PDB entry 5UK4 | X-ray diffraction, 3.20 A resolution | chains R and v of the 22 polymer chains in the assembly

Chain R:
Name: Nucleoprotein
From: Vesicular stomatitis Indiana virus (strain San Juan)
UniProtKB: P03521 (NCAP_VSIVA); numbering as in UniProt (aligned over 1-422)
Chain sequence (422 residues; each row starts with the number of its first residue):
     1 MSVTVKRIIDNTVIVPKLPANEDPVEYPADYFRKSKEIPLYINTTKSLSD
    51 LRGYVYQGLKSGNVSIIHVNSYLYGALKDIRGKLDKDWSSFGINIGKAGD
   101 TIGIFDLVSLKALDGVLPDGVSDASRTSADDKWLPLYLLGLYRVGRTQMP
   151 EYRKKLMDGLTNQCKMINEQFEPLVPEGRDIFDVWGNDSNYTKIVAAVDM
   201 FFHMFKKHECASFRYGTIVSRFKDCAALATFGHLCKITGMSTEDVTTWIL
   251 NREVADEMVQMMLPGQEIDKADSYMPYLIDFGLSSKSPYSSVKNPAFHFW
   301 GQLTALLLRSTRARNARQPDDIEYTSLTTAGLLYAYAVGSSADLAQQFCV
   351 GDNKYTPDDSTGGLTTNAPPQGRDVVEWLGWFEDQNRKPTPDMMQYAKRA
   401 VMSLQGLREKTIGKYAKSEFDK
Not modelled in the structure: 1, 119-120
Reported in the primary citation:
  - mutagenesis - G75R: unchanged binding to Anti-vesicular stomatitis virus N VHH
  - mutagenesis - D374N: increased binding to Anti-vesicular stomatitis virus N VHH

Chain v:
Molecule: 45-nt RNA strand
From: Vicugna pacos
Sequence (45 nucleotides; numbered 1 to 45; the number before each row is that of its first residue):
     1 UUUUUUUUUUUUUUUUUUUUUUUUUUUUUUUUUUUUUUUUUUUUU

Interface between chain R and chain v:
Pairs across the interface - 40 pairs, chain R then chain v:
  Asp23(R) - U38(v)  phosphate contact
  Arg143(R) - U44(v)  salt bridge to the phosphate
  Arg143(R) - U45(v)  salt bridge to the phosphate
  Met149(R) - U42(v)  base contact
  Glu151(R) - U42(v)  base contact
  Tyr152(R) - U42(v)  sugar contact
  Tyr152(R) - U43(v)  sugar contact
  Tyr152(R) - U44(v)  hydrogen bond to the phosphate
  Asn162(R) - U45(v)  base contact
  Lys206(R) - U45(v)  sugar contact
  Ala211(R) - U45(v)  base contact
  Ser212(R) - U45(v)  base contact
  Arg214(R) - U45(v)  sugar contact
  Tyr215(R) - U45(v)  sugar contact
  Ile218(R) - U44(v)  base contact
  Ile218(R) - U45(v)  phosphate contact
  Val219(R) - U44(v)  base contact
  Asp224(R) - U38(v)  sugar contact
  Asp224(R) - U39(v)  sugar contact
  Asp224(R) - U40(v)  phosphate contact
  Cys225(R) - U40(v)  hydrogen bond to the phosphate
  Ala226(R) - U40(v)  hydrogen bond to the phosphate
  Lys286(R) - U38(v)  phosphate contact
  Lys286(R) - U39(v)  salt bridge to the phosphate
  Ser287(R) - U39(v)  hydrogen bond to the phosphate
  Ser290(R) - U39(v)  hydrogen bond to the phosphate
  Ser290(R) - U40(v)  phosphate contact
  Ser291(R) - U40(v)  hydrogen bond to the phosphate
  Val292(R) - U39(v)  phosphate contact
  Val292(R) - U40(v)  hydrogen bond to the phosphate
  His298(R) - U40(v)  sugar contact
  His298(R) - U41(v)  salt bridge to the phosphate
  Arg312(R) - U41(v)  salt bridge to the phosphate
  Asn315(R) - U41(v)  hydrogen bond to the sugar
  Ala316(R) - U41(v)  phosphate contact
  Arg317(R) - U40(v)  base contact
  Arg317(R) - U41(v)  phosphate contact
  Arg408(R) - U41(v)  hydrogen bond to the phosphate
  Arg408(R) - U42(v)  sugar contact
  Arg408(R) - U43(v)  salt bridge to the phosphate
Other interface residues (no listed pair), chain R (28 interface residues in all): Lys165

Summary:
28 residues of chain R face 8 of chain v across their interface; the contacts include 9 hydrogen bonds and 6
salt bridges. Among the polar pairs are Asn315(R)-U41(v), Tyr152(R)-U44(v) and Cys225(R)-U40(v). The paper
reports that D374N of chain R increases binding to Anti-vesicular stomatitis virus N VHH; G75R of chain R
leaves binding to Anti-vesicular stomatitis virus N VHH unchanged.
Here chain R is Nucleoprotein (Vesicular stomatitis Indiana virus (strain San Juan)) and chain v is a 45-nt
RNA strand (Vicugna pacos). Entry 5UK4 (Vesicular stomatits virus N protein in complex with inhibitory
nanobody 1307) was determined by X-ray diffraction (same publication as 5UKB).
